PDB entry 4E9U | X-ray diffraction, 2.10 A resolution | chain A

# Chain A
Molecule: Dehydrosqualene synthase
From: Staphylococcus aureus
Notes: EC 2.5.1.96
UniProt: A9JQL9 (CRTM_STAAU); residues 1-287 here = UniProt positions 1-287
Chain sequence (287 residues; numbered 1 to 287; the number before each row is that of its first residue):
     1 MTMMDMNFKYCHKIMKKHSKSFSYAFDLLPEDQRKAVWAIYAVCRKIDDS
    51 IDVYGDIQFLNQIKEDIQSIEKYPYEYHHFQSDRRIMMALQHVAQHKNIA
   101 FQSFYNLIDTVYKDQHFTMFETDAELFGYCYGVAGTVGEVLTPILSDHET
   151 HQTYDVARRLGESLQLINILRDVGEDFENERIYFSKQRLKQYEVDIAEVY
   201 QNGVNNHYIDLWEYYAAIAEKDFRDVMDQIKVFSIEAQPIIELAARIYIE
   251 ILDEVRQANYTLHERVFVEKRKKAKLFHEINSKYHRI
Unresolved in the structure: 285-287
UniProt features mapped onto this chain:
  - binding site ((2E,6E)-farnesyl diphosphate): H18 to S21, Y41, R45, Q165, R171, Y248
  - binding site (Mg(2+)): D48, D52, N168, D172
Metal / ion sites: Mg2+ near D176 (its only coordinating residue here)
Ligand contacts: 2-(4-phenoxyphenoxy)ethyl thiocyanate (RWY): H18, S19, F22, F26, Y41, V133, A134, V137, G138, L141, L145, A157, L160, G161, L164, Q165, N168, Y248
From the paper describing this entry:
  - binding site for 2-(4-phenoxyphenoxy)ethyl thiocyanate: F22, Y41, A134, V137, G138, L141, A157, G161, L164, Q165, N168, Y248

# Summary
Chain A binds 2-(4-phenoxyphenoxy)ethyl thiocyanate. Curated annotation (UniProt) lists 9 (2E,6E)-farnesyl
diphosphate-binding residues and 4 Mg2+-binding residues. From the paper: a binding site for
2-(4-phenoxyphenoxy)ethyl thiocyanate at F22, Y41 and A134 among others.
Chain A is Dehydrosqualene synthase (Staphylococcus aureus); the structure, Crystal structure of
dehydrosqualene synthase (Crtm) from S. aureus complexed with a thiocyanate inhibitor, was determined by X-ray
diffraction (same publication as 4E9Z, 4EA0, 4EA1 and 4EA2).
